PDB entry 1HQH | X-ray diffraction, 2.80 A resolution | chains B and C of the 3 polymer chains in the assembly

[Chain B (and C)]
Protein: Arginase 1
From: Rattus norvegicus
Notes: EC 3.5.3.1; chain C of this document is another copy of the same molecule, construct and numbering; everything in this record applies to it too
UniProt: P07824 (ARGI1_RAT); residue numbers follow UniProt; this construct covers 1-323
Sequence (323 residues; numbered 1 to 323; the number before each row is that of its first residue):
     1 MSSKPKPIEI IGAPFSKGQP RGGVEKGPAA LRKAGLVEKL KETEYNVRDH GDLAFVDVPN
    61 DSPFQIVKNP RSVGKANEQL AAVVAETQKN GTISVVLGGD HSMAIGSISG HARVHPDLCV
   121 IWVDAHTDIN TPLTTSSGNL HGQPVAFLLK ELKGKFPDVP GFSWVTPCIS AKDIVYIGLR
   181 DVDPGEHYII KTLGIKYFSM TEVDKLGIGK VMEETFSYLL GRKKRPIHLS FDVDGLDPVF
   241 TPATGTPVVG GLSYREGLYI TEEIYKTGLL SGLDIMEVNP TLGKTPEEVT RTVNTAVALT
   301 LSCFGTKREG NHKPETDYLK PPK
Disordered / not traced: 1-5, 320-323
Metal / ion sites: Mn2+ site 1: His101, Asp124, Asp128, Asp232 (together with nor-N-omega-hydroxy-L-arginine); Mn2+ site 2: Asp124, His126, Asp232, Asp234 (together with nor-N-omega-hydroxy-L-arginine)
Small-molecule neighbours: nor-N-omega-hydroxy-L-arginine (NNH): His101, Asp124, His126, Asp128, Asn130, Thr135, Ser137, Asn139, His141, Gly142, Asp183, Glu186, Asp232, Asp234, Thr246, Glu277
Swiss-Prot annotation at these positions:
  - binding site (Mn(2+)): His101, Asp124, His126, Asp128, Asp232, Asp234
  - binding site (substrate): His126 to Asn130, Ser137 to Asn139, Asp183, Thr246, Glu277
  - modified residue: Lys17 (N6-succinyllysine), Ser62 (Phosphoserine), Ser72 (Phosphoserine), Lys75 (N6-succinyllysine), Ser163 (Phosphoserine), Ser217 (Phosphoserine), Thr281 (Phosphothreonine)

[Interface between chain B and chain C]
Residue-residue contacts (34; chain B residue first):
  Ile208(B) - Asp204(C)
  Gly209(B) - Lys205(C)
  Glu213(B) - Lys205(C)  salt bridge
  Arg255(B) - Met200(C)
  Arg255(B) - Asp204(C)  salt bridge
  Arg255(B) - Gly250(C)
  Arg255(B) - Gly251(C)  hydrogen bond (side chain-backbone)
  Arg255(B) - Glu256(C)  salt bridge
  Tyr259(B) - Thr201(C)
  Tyr259(B) - Asp204(C)
  Tyr259(B) - Lys205(C)
  Glu262(B) - Thr201(C)  hydrogen bond
  Arg308(B) - Leu179(C)
  Arg308(B) - Arg180(C)
  Arg308(B) - Met200(C)
  Arg308(B) - Thr201(C)
  Arg308(B) - Asp204(C)  salt bridge
  Glu309(B) - Val182(C)
  Glu309(B) - His187(C)
  Glu309(B) - Tyr197(C)  hydrogen bond
  Glu309(B) - Ser199(C)
  Gly310(B) - Val182(C)
  Gly310(B) - His187(C)  hydrogen bond (backbone-side chain)
  Asn311(B) - Pro184(C)
  Asn311(B) - His187(C)
  His312(B) - Pro184(C)
  His312(B) - His187(C)  hydrogen bond
  His312(B) - Tyr188(C)
  Thr316(B) - Tyr188(C)
  Asp317(B) - Tyr188(C)  hydrogen bond
  Tyr318(B) - Thr134(C)
  Tyr318(B) - Gly185(C)
  Tyr318(B) - Tyr188(C)  hydrophobic
  Leu319(B) - Leu152(C)  hydrophobic
Also at the interface, not in a pair above, chain B (17 interface residues in all): Tyr254, Glu256
Also at the interface, not in a pair above, chain C (28 interface residues in all): Leu133, Asp181, Ile189, Ile190, Lys191, Glu202, Val203, Val249, Leu252, Ser253

[Summary]
The interface between chain B and chain C involves 17 residues on one side and 28 on the other; the contacts
include 6 hydrogen bonds and 4 salt bridges. Polar pairs include Glu213(B)-Lys205(C), Arg255(B)-Asp204(C) and
Arg255(B)-Glu256(C). Bound to chain B: nor-N-omega-hydroxy-L-arginine.
Both chains are Arginase 1 (Rattus norvegicus). Entry 1HQH (Crystal structure of the binuclear manganese
metalloenzyme arginase complexed with nor-N-hydroxy-L-arginine) was determined by X-ray diffraction (same
publication as 1HQF and 1HQG).
